6KHJ - chains B and E of the 18 polymer chains in the assembly; structure by electron microscopy, 3.00 A resolution.

== Chain B ==
Protein: NAD(P)H-quinone oxidoreductase subunit 2
Source organism: Thermosynechococcus elongatus BP-1
Notes: EC 7.1.1.-
UniProtKB: Q8DMR6 (NU2C_THEEB); residue numbers follow UniProt; this construct covers 1-515
Amino-acid sequence (515 residues; each row starts with the number of its first residue):
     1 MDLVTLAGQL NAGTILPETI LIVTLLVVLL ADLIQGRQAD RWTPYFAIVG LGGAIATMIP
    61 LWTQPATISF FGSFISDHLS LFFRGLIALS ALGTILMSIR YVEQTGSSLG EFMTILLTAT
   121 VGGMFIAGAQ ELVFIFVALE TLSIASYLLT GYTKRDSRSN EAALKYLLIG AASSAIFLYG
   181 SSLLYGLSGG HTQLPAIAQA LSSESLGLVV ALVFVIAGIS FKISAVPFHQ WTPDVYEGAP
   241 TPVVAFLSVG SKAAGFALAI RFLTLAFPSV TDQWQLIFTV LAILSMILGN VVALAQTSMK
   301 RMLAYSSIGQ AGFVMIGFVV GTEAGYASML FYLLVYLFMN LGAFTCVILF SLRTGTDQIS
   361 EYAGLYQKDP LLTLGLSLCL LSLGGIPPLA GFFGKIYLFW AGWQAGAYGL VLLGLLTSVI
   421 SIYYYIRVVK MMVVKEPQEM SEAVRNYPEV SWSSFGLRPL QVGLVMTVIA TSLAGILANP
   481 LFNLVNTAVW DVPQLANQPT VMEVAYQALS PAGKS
Not modelled in the structure: 1-7, 496-515

== Chain E ==
Protein: NAD(P)H-quinone oxidoreductase subunit 4L
Source organism: Thermosynechococcus elongatus BP-1
Notes: EC 7.1.1.-
UniProtKB: Q8DL29 (Q8DL29_THEEB); residues 1-101 here = UniProt positions 1-101
Amino-acid sequence (101 residues; each row starts with the number of its first residue):
     1 MQLTYVLILA ALLFCIGIYG LVTSRNAVRV LMSIELLLNA VNLNLIGFAN YLDGQQIKGQ
    61 VFAVFVITVA AAEAAVGLAI ILAIYRNRDT VDMEKFNLLK W

== How chain B and chain E interact ==
Pairs across the interface (73; chain B residue first):
  L132(B) with F62(E), hydrophobic
  V133(B) with F62(E); F65(E), hydrophobic
  F136(B) with F65(E); V66(E), hydrophobic; V69(E), hydrophobic
  V137(B) with F65(E), hydrophobic
  E140(B) with V69(E); E73(E)
  I144(B) with E73(E); V76(E), hydrophobic
  Y147(B) with I80(E)
  L148(B) with V76(E), hydrophobic
  K154(B) with N87(E)
  R155(B) with N87(E)
  R158(B) with L99(E)
  N160(B) with A83(E); I84(E); N87(E), hydrogen bond
  E161(B) with I84(E); F96(E); N97(E); L98(E), hydrogen bond (side chain-backbone); L99(E), hydrogen bond (side chain-backbone)
  A162(B) with L99(E)
  A163(B) with I80(E)
  L164(B) with I80(E); I81(E), hydrophobic; I84(E), hydrophobic; F96(E), hydrophobic
  K165(B) with F96(E); L99(E)
  L167(B) with L31(E), hydrophobic; G77(E); I80(E), hydrophobic
  L168(B) with L21(E), hydrophobic; V30(E), hydrophobic; M93(E), hydrophobic
  A171(B) with I34(E), hydrophobic; E73(E)
  A172(B) with L21(E), hydrophobic
  S174(B) with E73(E)
  A175(B) with F14(E); L37(E), hydrophobic; V41(E)
  L178(B) with L38(E), hydrophobic; V41(E); F62(E), hydrophobic; V66(E), hydrophobic
  Y179(B) with A11(E); F14(E), hydrophobic; V41(E); N44(E)
  S182(B) with N44(E); L45(E); F48(E)
  Y185(B) with F48(E), hydrophobic; A49(E); D53(E), hydrogen bond; K58(E); G59(E), hydrogen bond (side chain-backbone)
  G186(B) with F48(E); L52(E)
  G189(B) with L52(E)
  G190(B) with D53(E); K58(E)
  T192(B) with K58(E)
  D234(B) with L99(E)
  E237(B) with L99(E)
  Q296(B) with W101(E)
  R301(B) with L99(E); K100(E), hydrogen bond (side chain-backbone); W101(E)
Also at the interface, not in a pair above, chain B (42 interface residues in all): D156, S157, I176, S181, L183, F214, G238
Also at the interface, not in a pair above, chain E (43 interface residues in all): L7, A10, A27, Q56, I57, R86, R88

== Overview ==
42 residues of chain B and 43 residues of chain E are in contact, with 6 hydrogen bonds. Polar pairs include
N160(B)-N87(E), E161(B)-L98(E) and E161(B)-L99(E).
Here chain B is NAD(P)H-quinone oxidoreductase subunit 2 and chain E is NAD(P)H-quinone oxidoreductase subunit
4L, both from Thermosynechococcus elongatus BP-1. Entry 6KHJ (Supercomplex for electron transfer) was
determined by electron microscopy.
